Entry 8FXP (electron microscopy, 4.04 A resolution (low resolution: residue-level contacts below are approximate; hydrogen-bond / salt-bridge calls are withheld)); this record covers chains c and k of the 64 polymer chains in the assembly.

[Chain c]
Protein: Linking protein 2, gp128
Source organism: Agrobacterium phage Milano
Sequence (38 residues; numbered 1 to 38; the number before each row is that of its first residue):
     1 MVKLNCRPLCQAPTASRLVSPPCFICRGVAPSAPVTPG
Unresolved in the structure: 35-38

[Chain k]
Protein: Major capsid protein, gp9
Source organism: Agrobacterium phage Milano
UniProt: A0A482MFS6 (A0A482MFS6_9CAUD); residue numbers follow UniProt; this construct covers 1-465
Sequence (465 residues; numbered 1 to 465; the number before each row is that of its first residue):
     1 MANKESELNGLDDIHSDIEKLSAHVEKFSDGMDEKYKELTARFDGVKGDN
    51 DAIRKAVADATKEYAELSAKHQFFTEELAAMKARLDTPIMRSQAELDDHD
   101 RKTAIQLQRNMHEFRGGDPKEFVADESNLVDLKAYRSAVRKMLKVGIESK
   151 ERVIASMTDVERKAFEASTIGPAFFTPQVLALEVDCNIECASLLDLYGQI
   201 EVSRSTFTYMKIADYGQLGEYTCDAKCDAEFGEPGNIRHLEGKTYDYRGV
   251 FCFNRKNLQEANYDFLSFMIGAAQRSHRINRNQALMIGKGVNEPKGWLTE
   301 NCFPVFQTLPVDVNGTSTPAFLAQDWRRFVTSFPAEYGEARSVMHQNVFG
   351 YLAAMVDANGRFLFGDGDLTFTPDLVRERIRISNCLPDPTEGNTKGGTGQ
   401 DAFAAGSFVAAQAAWKTAFYAVEKRPMFFEQYEGGSSAWCVKYQFGAEDG
   451 GFVGCCEHGRILQIG
Unresolved in the structure: 1-176, 465
Disulfides: Cys190-Cys385, Cys302-Cys456

[How chain c and chain k interact]
Contacting residue pairs - 14 pairs, chain c then chain k:
  Phe24(c) - Val356(k)
  Phe24(c) - Ala358(k)
  Phe24(c) - Asn359(k)
  Phe24(c) - Gly360(k)
  Arg27(c) - Thr398(k)
  Val29(c) - Val313(k)
  Ala30(c) - Asp312(k)
  Ala30(c) - Val313(k)
  Ser32(c) - Asp312(k)
  Ser32(c) - Val313(k)
  Ser32(c) - Asn314(k)
  Ala33(c) - Asn314(k)
  Pro34(c) - Asn314(k)
  Pro34(c) - Gly315(k)
Also at the interface, not in a pair above, chain c (8 interface residues in all): Pro31
Also at the interface, not in a pair above, chain k (10 interface residues in all): Asp357

[In short]
The interface between chain c and chain k involves 8 residues on one side and 10 on the other.
Here chain c is Linking protein 2, gp128 and chain k is Major capsid protein, gp9, both from Agrobacterium
phage Milano. Entry 8FXP (Structure of capsid of Agrobacterium phage Milano) was determined by electron
microscopy, deposited together with 8FWE, 8FWG, 8FWM and 8FXR.
